Entry 1NFV (X-ray diffraction, 1.95 A resolution); this record covers chains F and L of the 16 polymer chains in the assembly.

== Chain F (and L) ==
Name: bacterioferritin
Organism: Desulfovibrio desulfuricans
Notes: chain L of this document is another copy of the same molecule, construct and numbering; everything in this record applies to it too
Amino-acid sequence (179 residues; row label = number of the first residue in the row):
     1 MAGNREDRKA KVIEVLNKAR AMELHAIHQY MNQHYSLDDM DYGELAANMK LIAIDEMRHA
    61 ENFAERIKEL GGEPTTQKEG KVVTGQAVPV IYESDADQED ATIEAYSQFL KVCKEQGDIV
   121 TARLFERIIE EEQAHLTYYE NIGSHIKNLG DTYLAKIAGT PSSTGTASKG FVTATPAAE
Not modelled in the structure: 1-2, 173-179
Metal / ion sites: Fe ion site 1: Glu23, Glu56, His59, Glu132; Fe ion site 2: Glu56, Glu99, Glu132, His135; fe-coproporphyrin iii Fe: Met57 (shared with 1 residue of chain E)
Small-molecule neighbours: fe-coproporphyrin iii (FEC; 1,3,5,8-tetramethyl-porphine-2,4,6,7-tetrapropionic acid ferrous complex): Arg20, Leu24, Ile27, His28, Met31, Tyr35, Lys50, Ile54, Met57, Arg58, Ala60, Glu61, Ala167, Ser168, Lys169
Reported in the primary citation:
  - binding site for fe-coproporphyrin iii: Arg20, Tyr35, Lys50, Ser168

== Chain F / chain L interface ==
Residue-residue contacts - 16 pairs, chain F then chain L:
  Asn141(F) - Asp39(L)
  Asn141(F) - Asp41(L)
  His145(F) - Met40(L)  hydrogen bond (side chain-backbone)
  His145(F) - Asp41(L)  salt bridge
  His145(F) - Ala158(L)
  His145(F) - Gly159(L)
  Asn148(F) - Asp151(L)
  Leu149(F) - Asp151(L)
  Leu149(F) - Ala155(L)  hydrophobic
  Thr152(F) - Asp151(L)
  Thr152(F) - Thr152(L)
  Thr152(F) - Ala155(L)
  Tyr153(F) - Ala158(L)  hydrophobic
  Lys156(F) - Ala155(L)  hydrogen bond (side chain-backbone)
  Lys156(F) - Lys156(L)  hydrogen bond (side chain-backbone)
  Lys156(F) - Ala158(L)  hydrogen bond (side chain-backbone)
Interface residues without a listed pair, chain L (12 interface residues in all): Tyr42, Leu154, Ile157

== Overview ==
7 residues of chain F and 12 residues of chain L are in contact; the contacts include 4 hydrogen bonds and 1
salt bridge. Polar pairs include His145(F)-Asp41(L), His145(F)-Met40(L) and Lys156(F)-Ala155(L). Bound to
chain F: fe-coproporphyrin iii. From the paper: a binding site for fe-coproporphyrin iii at Arg20(F), Tyr35(F)
and Lys50(F) among others.
Chain F and chain L are both bacterioferritin (Desulfovibrio desulfuricans); the structure, X-ray structure of
Desulfovibrio desulfuricans bacterioferritin: the diiron centre in different catalytic states (as-isolated
structure), was determined by X-ray diffraction (same publication as 1NF4 and 1NF6).
